3OF2 - chain A; structure by X-ray diffraction, 2.00 A resolution.

[Chain A]
Protein: Enoyl-[acyl-carrier-protein] reductase [NADH]
From: Mycobacterium tuberculosis
Notes: EC 1.3.1.9
UniProtKB: P0A5Y6 (INHA_MYCTU); residues 1-269 here = UniProt positions 1-269
Chain sequence (269 residues; numbered 1 to 269; the number before each row is that of its first residue):
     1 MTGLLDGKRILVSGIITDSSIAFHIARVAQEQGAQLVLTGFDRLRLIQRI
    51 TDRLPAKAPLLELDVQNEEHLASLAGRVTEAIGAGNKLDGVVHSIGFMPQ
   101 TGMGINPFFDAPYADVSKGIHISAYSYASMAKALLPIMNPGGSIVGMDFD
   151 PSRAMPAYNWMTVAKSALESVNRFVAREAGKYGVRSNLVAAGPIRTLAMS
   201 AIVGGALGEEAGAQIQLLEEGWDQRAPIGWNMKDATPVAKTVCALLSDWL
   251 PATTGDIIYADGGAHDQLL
Not modelled in the structure: 1-2
Sequence notes: engineered mutation Asp-266 (Thr in P0A5Y6)
Residues lining bound ligands: NAD (nicotinamide-adenine-dinucleotide): Gly-14, Ile-15, Ile-16, Ser-20, Ile-21, Ala-22, Phe-41, Leu-63, Asp-64, Val-65, Gln-66, Ser-94, Ile-95, Gly-96, Phe-97, Ile-122, Met-147, Asp-148, Phe-149, Lys-165, Ala-191, Gly-192, Pro-193, Ile-194, Thr-196, Met-199

[Overview]
Chain A binds NAD.
Chain A is Enoyl-[acyl-carrier-protein] reductase [NADH] (Mycobacterium tuberculosis); the structure, Crystal
structure of InhA_T266D:NADH complex, was determined by X-ray diffraction (same publication as 3OEW and 3OEY).
